Entry 3CLC (X-ray diffraction, 2.80 A resolution); this record covers chains B and F of the 6 polymer chains in the assembly.

Chain B:
Name: Regulatory protein
From: Enterobacter sp
UniProtKB: Q8GGH0 (Q8GGH0_9ENTR); numbering as in UniProt (aligned over 1-79)
Sequence (82 residues; numbered -2 to 79; the number before each row is that of its first residue; numbers below 1 keep their minus sign (Gly-2 is residue -2)):
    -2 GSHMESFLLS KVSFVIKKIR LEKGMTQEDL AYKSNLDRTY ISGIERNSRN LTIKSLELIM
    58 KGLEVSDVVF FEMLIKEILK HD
Not modelled in the structure: -2 to 1, 79
Sequence notes: expression tag (-2 to 0)
What the authors report for this chain:
  - binding site for the 35-nt DNA strand: Arg17, Gln24, Arg35, Tyr37, Ser39, Arg43, Ser52
  - self-association interface (contacts with another copy of this molecule); pairs are residue here / residue on that copy: Glu25-Arg35
  - mutagenesis - E25A: decreased binding to intact operator DNA
  - mutagenesis - R35A: abolished binding to operator DNA
  - binding site for the 35-nt DNA strand (chain F): Arg35
  - specificity-determining residues: Arg35
  - binding site for the 35-nt DNA strand: Thr36, Arg46 (proposed by the authors, not directly observed)

Chain F:
Molecule: 35-nt DNA strand
Sequence (35 nucleotides; row label = number of the first residue in the row):
     1 ATGTTGACTA TAATCACACG GACTATAAGT CACAT

Chain B / chain F interface:
Contacting residue pairs (10; chain B residue first):
  Arg17(B) - DC17(F)  salt bridge to the phosphate
  Thr23(B) - DA16(F)  phosphate contact
  Thr23(B) - DC17(F)  phosphate contact
  Gln24(B) - DC17(F)  hydrogen bond to the phosphate
  Gln24(B) - DA18(F)  hydrogen bond to the phosphate
  Thr36(B) - DC19(F)  base contact
  Ser39(B) - DA18(F)  hydrogen bond to the phosphate
  Arg43(B) - DA18(F)  sugar contact
  Arg43(B) - DC19(F)  salt bridge to the phosphate
  Thr49(B) - DA27(F)  sugar contact
Other interface residues (no listed pair), chain F (6 interface residues in all): DG20

Overview:
Chain B and chain F form an interface of 7 and 6 residues respectively; the contacts include 3 hydrogen bonds
and 2 salt bridges. Polar pairs include Gln24(B)-DC17(F), Gln24(B)-DA18(F) and Ser39(B)-DA18(F). From the
paper: a binding site for the 35-nt DNA strand at Arg17(B), Gln24(B) and Arg35(B) among others; E25A of chain
B reduces binding to intact operator DNA.
Here chain B is Regulatory protein (Enterobacter sp) and chain F is a 35-nt DNA strand. Entry 3CLC (Crystal
Structure of the Restriction-Modification Controller Protein C.Esp1396I Tetramer in Complex with its Natural
35 Base-Pair ...) was determined by X-ray diffraction.
